2GRN - chains A and B; structure by X-ray diffraction, 1.80 A resolution.

# Chain A
Name: Ubiquitin-conjugating enzyme E2 I
Source organism: Homo sapiens
Notes: EC 6.3.2.19
UniProt: P63279 (UBE2I_HUMAN); residues 1-158 here = UniProt positions 1-158
Chain sequence (161 residues; numbered -2 to 158; the number before each row is that of its first residue; numbers below 1 keep their minus sign (Gly-2 is residue -2)):
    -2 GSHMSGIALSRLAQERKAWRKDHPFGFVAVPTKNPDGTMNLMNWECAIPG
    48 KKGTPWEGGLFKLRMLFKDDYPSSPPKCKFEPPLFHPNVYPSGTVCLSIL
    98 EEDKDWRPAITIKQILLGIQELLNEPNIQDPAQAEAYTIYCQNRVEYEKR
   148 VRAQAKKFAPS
Disordered / not traced: -2 to 0, 158
Differences from the reference sequence: cloning artifact (-2 to 0)
Curated features (UniProtKB/Swiss-Prot):
  - region: Arg13 to Lys18 (Interaction with SUMO1)
  - active site: Cys93 (Glycyl thioester intermediate)
  - site: Ile4 (Interaction with RANBP2), Val25 (Interaction with RANBP2), Leu57 (Interaction with RANBP2), Asp100, Lys101 (Substrate binding)
  - modified residue: Ser2 (N-acetylserine), Lys65 (N6-acetyllysine), Ser71 (Phosphoserine)
  - cross-link (Glycyl lysine isopeptide (Lys-Gly)): Lys18 (interchain with G-Cter in SUMO2), Lys48 (interchain with G-Cter in SUMO2), Lys49 (interchain with G-Cter in SUMO1), Lys101 (interchain with G-Cter in SUMO2)

# Chain B
Name: Ran GTPase-activating protein 1
Source organism: Homo sapiens
Notes: fragment: C-terminal domain (residues 419-587)
UniProt: P46060 (RGP1_HUMAN); residues 419-587 here = UniProt positions 419-587
Chain sequence (170 residues; numbered 418 to 587; the number before each row is that of its first residue):
   418 STGEPAPVLSSPPPADVSTFLAFPSPEKLLRLGPKSSVLIAQQTDTSDPE
   468 KVVSAFLKVSSVFKDEATVRMAVQDAVDALMQKAFNSSSFNSNTFLTRLL
   518 VHMGLLKSEDKVKAIANLYGPLMALNHMVQQDYFPKALAPLLLAFVTKPN
   568 SALESCSFARHSLLQTLYKV
Disordered / not traced: 418-430
Differences from the reference sequence: cloning artifact (418)
Curated features (UniProtKB/Swiss-Prot):
  - motif: Leu523 to Glu526 (SUMO conjugation)
  - site (Hydrophobic interaction with UBE2I): Phe562, Lys565
  - modified residue: Ser428 (Phosphoserine), Ser435 (Phosphoserine), Thr436 (Phosphothreonine), Ser442 (Phosphoserine), Lys524 (N6-acetyllysine)
  - cross-link (Glycyl lysine isopeptide (Lys-Gly)): Lys452 (interchain with G-Cter in SUMO2), Lys524 (interchain with G-Cter in SUMO1), Lys586 (interchain with G-Cter in SUMO2)

# Interface between chain A and chain B
Contacting residue pairs (22; chain A residue first):
  Tyr87(A) with Lys524(B); Ser525(B); Glu526(B)
  Ser89(A) with Glu526(B), hydrogen bond
  Thr91(A) with Glu526(B), hydrogen bond
  Cys93(A) with Lys524(B), hydrogen bond
  Gln126(A) with Lys565(B), hydrogen bond (backbone-side chain)
  Asp127(A) with Lys524(B), salt bridge
  Pro128(A) with Leu523(B); Lys524(B); Phe562(B), hydrophobic; Lys565(B)
  Ala129(A) with Lys524(B)
  Ala131(A) with Phe562(B), hydrophobic
  Tyr134(A) with Ala561(B); Phe562(B), hydrophobic; Lys565(B)
  Thr135(A) with Pro557(B); Leu558(B); Ala561(B)
  Gln139(A) with Pro557(B), hydrogen bond (side chain-backbone); Ala561(B)
Interface residues without a listed pair, chain A (15 interface residues in all): Lys74, Ile125, Gln130

# Overview
Chain A and chain B form an interface of 15 and 9 residues respectively, with 5 hydrogen bonds and 1 salt
bridge. Polar contacts include Asp127(A)-Lys524(B), Ser89(A)-Glu526(B) and Thr91(A)-Glu526(B). From UniProt:
active-site residue Cys93(A) on chain A.
Here chain A is Ubiquitin-conjugating enzyme E2 I and chain B is Ran GTPase-activating protein 1, both from
Homo sapiens. Entry 2GRN (Crystal Structure of human RanGAP1-Ubc9) was determined by X-ray diffraction,
deposited together with 2GRO, 2GRP, 2GRQ and 2GRR.
